PDB entry 1ZYR | X-ray diffraction, 3.00 A resolution | chains B and D of the 6 polymer chains in the assembly

Chain B:
Protein: DNA-directed RNA polymerase alpha chain
Source organism: Thermus thermophilus
Notes: EC 2.7.7.6; fragment: subumit alpha
Reference sequence: Q5SHR6 (RPOA_THET8); residue numbers follow UniProt; this construct covers 1-315
Sequence (315 residues; each row starts with the number of its first residue):
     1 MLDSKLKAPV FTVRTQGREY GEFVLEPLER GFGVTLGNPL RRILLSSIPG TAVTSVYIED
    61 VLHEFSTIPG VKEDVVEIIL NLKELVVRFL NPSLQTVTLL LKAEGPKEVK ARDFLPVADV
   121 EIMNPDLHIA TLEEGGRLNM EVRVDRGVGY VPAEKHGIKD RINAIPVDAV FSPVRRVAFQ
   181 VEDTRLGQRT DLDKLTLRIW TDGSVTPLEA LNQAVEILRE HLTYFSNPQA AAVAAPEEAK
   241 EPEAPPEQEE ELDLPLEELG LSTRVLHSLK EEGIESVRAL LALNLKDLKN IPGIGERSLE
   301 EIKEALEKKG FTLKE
Not modelled in the structure: 230-315

Chain D:
Protein: DNA-directed RNA polymerase subunit beta' chain
Source organism: Thermus thermophilus
Notes: EC 2.7.7.6; fragment: subunit beta-prime
Reference sequence: Q8RQE8 (RPOC_THET8); numbering as in UniProt (aligned over 1-1524)
Sequence (1524 residues; each row starts with the number of its first residue):
     1 MKKEVRKVRI ALASPEKIRS WSYGEVEKPE TINYRTLKPE RDGLFDERIF GPIKDYECAC
    61 GKYKRQRFEG KVCERCGVEV TKSIVRRYRM GHIELATPAA HIWFVKDVPS KIGTLLDLSA
   121 TELEQVLYFS KYIVLDPKGA ILNGVPVEKR QLLTDEEYRE LRYGKQETYP LPPGVDALVK
   181 DGEEVVKGQE LAPGVVSRLD GVALYRFPRR VRVEYVKKER AGLRLPLAAW VEKEAYKPGE
   241 ILAELPEPYL FRAEEEGVVE LKELEEGAFL VLRREDEPVA TYFLPVGMTP LVVHGEIVEK
   301 GQPLAEAKGL LRMPRQVRAA QVEAEEEGET VYLTLFLEWT EPKDYRVQPH MNVVVPEGAR
   361 VEAGDKIVAA IDPEEEVIAE AEGVVHLHEP ASILVVKARV YPFEDDVEVS TGDRVAPGDV
   421 LADGGKVKSD VYGRVEVDLV RNVVRVVESY DIDARMGAEA IQQLLKELDL EALEKELLEE
   481 MKHPSRARRA KARKRLEVVR AFLDSGNRPE WMILEAVPVL PPDLRPMVQV DGGRFATSDL
   541 NDLYRRLINR NNRLKKLLAQ GAPEIIIRNE KRMLQEAVDA LLDNGRRGAP VTNPGSDRPL
   601 RSLTDILSGK QGRFRQNLLG KRVDYSGRSV IVVGPQLKLH QCGLPKRMAL ELFKPFLLKK
   661 MEEKGIAPNV KAARRMLERQ RDIKDEVWDA LEEVIHGKVV LLNRAPTLHR LGIQAFQPVL
   721 VEGQSIQLHP LVCEAFNADF DGDQMAVHVP LSSFAQAEAR IQMLSAHNLL SPASGEPLAK
   781 PSRDIILGLY YITQVRKEKK GAGLEFATPE EALAAHERGE VALNAPIKVA GRETSVGRLK
   841 YVFANPDEAL LAVAHGIVDL QDVVTVRYMG KRLETSPGRI LFARIVAEAV EDEKVAWELI
   901 QLDVPQEKNS LKDLVYQAFL RLGMEKTARL LDALKYYGFT FSTTSGITIG IDDAVIPEEK
   961 KQYLEEADRK LLQIEQAYEM GFLTDRERYD QILQLWTETT EKVTQAVFKN FEENYPFNPL
  1021 YVMAQSGARG NPQQIRQLCG LRGLMQKPSG ETFEVPVRSS FREGLTVLEY FISSHGARKG
  1081 GADTALRTAD SGYLTRKLVD VTHEIVVREA DCGTTNYISV PLFQPDEVTR SLRLRKRADI
  1141 EAGLYGRVLA REVEVLGVRL EEGRYLSMDD VHLLIKAAEA GEIQEVPVRS PLTCQTRYGV
  1201 CQKCYGYDLS MARPVSIGEA VGIVAAQSIG EPGTQLTMRT FHTGGVAGAA DITQGLPRVI
  1261 ELFEARRPKA KAVISEIDGV VRIEETEEKL SVFVESEGFS KEYKLPKEAR LLVKDGDYVE
  1321 AGQPLTRGAI DPHQLLEAKG PEAVERYLVE EIQKVYRAQG VKLHDKHIEI VVRQMMKYVE
  1381 VTDPGDSRLL EGQVLEKWDV EALNERLIAE GKTPVAWKPL LMGVTKSALS TKSWLSAASF
  1441 QNTTHVLTEA AIAGKKDELI GLKENVILGR LIPAGTGSDF VRFTQVVDQK TLKAIEEARK
  1501 EAVEAKERPA ARRGVKREQP GKQA
Not modelled in the structure: 1, 252-363, 1506-1524
Disulfides: C1194-C1204
Metal / ion sites: Zn2+ site 1: C58, C60, C76; Mg2+: D739, D741; Zn2+ site 2 near T1196 (its only coordinating residue here)
Residues lining bound ligands: streptolydigin (STD): A1082, D1083, A1085, L1086, D1090, P1257

Interface between chain B and chain D:
Pairs across the interface - 24 pairs, chain B then chain D:
  L45(B) - H855(D)  hydrogen bond (backbone-side chain)
  F65(B) - L813(D)  hydrophobic
  F65(B) - E817(D)
  E77(B) - R872(D)
  L80(B) - F843(D)
  L80(B) - A844(D)
  L80(B) - R867(D)
  N81(B) - R867(D)
  K83(B) - V842(D)  hydrogen bond (side chain-backbone)
  K83(B) - E848(D)
  E84(B) - A844(D)
  E84(B) - N845(D)
  G149(B) - H855(D)
  Y150(B) - H855(D)  hydrogen bond (backbone-side chain)
  P152(B) - I857(D)  hydrophobic
  E154(B) - K840(D)  salt bridge
  K155(B) - I857(D)
  V170(B) - E848(D)
  R175(B) - D847(D)
  R175(B) - L851(D)
  R176(B) - R884(D)
  R176(B) - E888(D)  salt bridge
  R185(B) - D689(D)  salt bridge
  R185(B) - E692(D)  salt bridge
Other interface residues (no listed pair), chain B (21 interface residues in all): V76, D168, V174, Q180, W200
Other interface residues (no listed pair), chain D (20 interface residues in all): V821, Y936

Summary:
21 residues of chain B and 20 residues of chain D are in contact, with 3 hydrogen bonds and 4 salt bridges.
Among the polar pairs are E154(B)-K840(D), R176(B)-E888(D) and R185(B)-D689(D). Ligands of chain D:
streptolydigin. C58(D), C60(D) and C76(D) form the Zn2+ site 1.
Chain B is DNA-directed RNA polymerase alpha chain and chain D is DNA-directed RNA polymerase subunit beta'
chain, both from Thermus thermophilus; the structure, Structure of Thermus thermophilus RNA polymerase
holoenzyme in complex with the antibiotic streptolydigin, was determined by X-ray diffraction (same
publication as 2CW0).
